PDB entry 8PR7 | X-ray diffraction, 2.76 A resolution | chains A and D of the 6 polymer chains in the assembly

[Chain A (and D)]
Protein: Aurora kinase A
Organism: Homo sapiens
Notes: EC 2.7.11.1; chain D of this document is another copy of the same molecule, construct and numbering; everything in this record applies to it too
UniProt: O14965 (AURKA_HUMAN); residues 122-403 here = UniProt positions 122-403
Sequence (283 residues; row label = number of the first residue in the row):
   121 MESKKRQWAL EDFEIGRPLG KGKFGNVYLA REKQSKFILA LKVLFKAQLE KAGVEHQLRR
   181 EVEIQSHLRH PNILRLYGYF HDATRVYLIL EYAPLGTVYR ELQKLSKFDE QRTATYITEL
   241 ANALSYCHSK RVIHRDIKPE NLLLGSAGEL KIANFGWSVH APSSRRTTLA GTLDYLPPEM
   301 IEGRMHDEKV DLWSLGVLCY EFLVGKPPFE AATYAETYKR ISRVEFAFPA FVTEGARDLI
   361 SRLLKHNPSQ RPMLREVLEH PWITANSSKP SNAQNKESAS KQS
Not modelled in the structure: 121-123, 276-288, 390-403 (chain D: 121-125, 278-289, 389-403)
Differences from the reference sequence: initiating methionine (121); engineered mutation Asn274 (Asp in O14965), Ala290 (Cys in O14965), Ala332 (Asn in O14965), Ala335 (Gln in O14965), Ala347 (Thr in O14965), Ala350 (Asp in O14965), Ala393 (Cys in O14965)
Small-molecule neighbours: ADP (adenosine-5'-diphosphate): Leu139, Gly140, Lys141, Gly142, Lys143, Phe144, Val147, Ala160, Lys162, Leu194, Leu210, Glu211, Tyr212, Ala213, Thr217, Leu263, Phe275
Swiss-Prot annotation at these positions:
  - region: His280 to Leu289, Gly291 to Leu293 (Activation segment)
  - active site: Asp256 (Proton acceptor)
  - binding site (ATP): Lys143, Lys162, Glu211 to Ala213, Glu260, Asn261
  - modified residue: Thr287 (Phosphothreonine), Thr288 (Phosphothreonine), Ser342 (Phosphoserine)
  - cross-link: Lys258 (Glycyl lysine isopeptide (Lys-Gly) (interchain with G-Cter in SUMO2))
  - natural variant: Ser155 (S155R: In a colorectal adenocarcinoma sample), Val174 (V174M: In a metastatic melanoma sample)
  - mutagenesis: Lys162 (K162R: Loss of kinase activity), Phe165 (F165A: Decreases the interaction with phosphatase type 1 isoforms), Gly198 (G198N: Reduces interaction with TPX2. Reduces kinase activity tenfold. Promotes interaction with the AURKB binding partners INCENP and BIRC5 that are normally not bound by AURKA), Arg205 (R205A: Reduces ubiquitination and proteasomal degradation), Thr287 (T287A: No direct effect on catalytic activity; T287E: Enhances interaction with TPX2), Thr288 (T288A: Reduces cilia disassembly and kinase activity; T288D: Mimics phosphorylation state and increases kinase activity), Tyr334 (Y334A: Reduces binding to MYCN), Phe346 (F346A: Decreases the interaction with phosphatase type 1 isoforms)
What the authors report for this chain:
  - conformationally variable residues (helix shift): Ser186
  - mutagenesis - F165D/R205A (26 +/- 16 uM): decreased binding to Centrosomal protein of 192 kDa

[How chain A and chain D interact]
Contacting residue pairs (33; chain A residue first):
  His176(A) with Thr292(D); Leu293(D); Tyr334(D)
  Arg179(A) with Tyr334(D)
  Arg180(A) with Met300(D), hydrogen bond (side chain-backbone); Ile301(D); Gly303(D); Tyr334(D)
  Glu183(A) with Tyr338(D)
  Ile184(A) with Gly303(D)
  Arg251(A) with Arg304(D); Met305(D), hydrogen bond (backbone-backbone)
  Val252(A) with Gly303(D)
  Ile253(A) with Gly303(D), hydrogen bond (backbone-backbone)
  Leu293(A) with His176(D)
  Met300(A) with Arg180(D), hydrogen bond (backbone-side chain)
  Ile301(A) with Arg180(D)
  Glu302(A) with Ile184(D)
  Gly303(A) with Ile184(D); Val252(D); Ile253(D), hydrogen bond (backbone-backbone); Arg255(D), hydrogen bond (backbone-side chain)
  Arg304(A) with Arg251(D); Arg255(D), hydrogen bond (backbone-side chain)
  Met305(A) with Arg251(D), hydrogen bond (backbone-backbone); Ile253(D), hydrophobic
  His306(A) with Arg255(D); His306(D)
  Glu308(A) with Met305(D)
  Tyr334(A) with His176(D); Arg179(D); Arg180(D)
  Tyr338(A) with Glu183(D)
Interface residues without a listed pair, chain A (24 interface residues in all): Lys171, Ala172, Thr292, Asp307, Ala335
Interface residues without a listed pair, chain D (26 interface residues in all): Ala172, Lys250, Leu296, Glu302, Asp307, Glu308, Ala335

[Summary]
The interface between chain A and chain D involves 24 residues on one side and 26 on the other; the contacts
include 8 hydrogen bonds. Polar pairs include Arg180(A)-Met300(D), Gly303(A)-Arg255(D) and
Arg304(A)-Arg255(D). Chain A binds ADP. From the paper: F165D/R205A of chain A reduce binding to Centrosomal
protein of 192 kDa; conformational variability at Ser186(A).
Both chains are Aurora kinase A (Homo sapiens). Entry 8PR7 (Aurora-A in complex with CEP192 and an inhibitory
monobody) was determined by X-ray diffraction.
